6VK5 - chains E and H of the 8 polymer chains in the assembly; structure by X-ray diffraction, 1.86 A resolution.

# Chain E
Name: Methane monooxygenase component A alpha chain
From: Methylosinus trichosporium OB3b
UniProtKB: A0A2D2D5X0 (A0A2D2D5X0_METTR); numbering as in UniProt (aligned over 1-526)
Sequence (526 residues; row label = number of the first residue in the row):
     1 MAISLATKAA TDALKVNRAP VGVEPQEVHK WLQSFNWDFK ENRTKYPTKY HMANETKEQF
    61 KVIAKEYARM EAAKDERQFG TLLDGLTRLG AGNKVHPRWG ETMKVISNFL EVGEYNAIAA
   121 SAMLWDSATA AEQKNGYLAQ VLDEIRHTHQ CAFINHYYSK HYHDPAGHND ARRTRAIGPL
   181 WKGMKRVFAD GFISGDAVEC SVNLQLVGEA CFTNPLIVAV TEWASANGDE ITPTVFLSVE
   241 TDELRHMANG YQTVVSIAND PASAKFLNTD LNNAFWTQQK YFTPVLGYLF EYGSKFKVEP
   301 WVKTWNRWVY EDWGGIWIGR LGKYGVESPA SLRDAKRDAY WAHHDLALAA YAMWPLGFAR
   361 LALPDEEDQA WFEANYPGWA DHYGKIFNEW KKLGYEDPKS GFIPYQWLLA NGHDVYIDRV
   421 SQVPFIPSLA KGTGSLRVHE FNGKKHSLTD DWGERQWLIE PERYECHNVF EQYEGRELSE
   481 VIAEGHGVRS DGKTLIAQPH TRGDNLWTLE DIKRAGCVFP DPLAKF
Disordered / not traced: 1-11
Ion coordination: Fe ion site 1: E114, E144, H147 (together with benzoic acid); Fe ion site 2: E144, E209, E243, H246 (together with benzoic acid)
Residues lining bound ligands: benzoic acid (BEZ): L110, G113, E114, A117, E144, H147, F188, F192, L204, G208, E209, T213, L216, E243, H246
What the authors report for this chain:
  - binding site for benzoic acid: F188

# Chain H
Name: Methane monooxygenase regulatory protein B
From: Methylosinus trichosporium OB3b
UniProtKB: A0A2D2D0T8 (A0A2D2D0T8_METTR); residue numbers follow UniProt; this construct covers 1-138
Sequence (138 residues; row label = number of the first residue in the row):
     1 MSSAHNAYNA GIMQKTGKAF ADEFFAEENQ VVHESNAVVL VLMKSDEIDA IIEDIVLKGG
    61 KAKNPSIVVE DKAGFWWIKA DGAIEIDAAE AGELLGKPFS VYDLLINVSS TVGRAYTLGT
   121 KFTITSELMG LDRALTDI
Disordered / not traced: 1
What the authors report for this chain:
  - specificity-determining residues: N107, S109, S110, T111 (citing earlier work)
  - mutagenesis - V41R (>25,000-fold): decreased catalytic activity on O2
  - mutagenesis - V41R: unchanged binding to Methane monooxygenase component A alpha chain (chain E)
  - mutagenesis - V39F, V39R, V41E, V41F: decreased catalytic activity
  - mutagenesis - V39R: decreased binding to Methane monooxygenase component A alpha chain (chain E)
  - mutagenesis - V41R (>25,000-fold): decreased binding to O2

# Interface between chain E and chain H
Pairs across the interface - 116 pairs, chain E then chain H:
  P25(E) with Y102(H)
  Q26(E) with Y102(H)
  Q59(E) with A115(H); Y116(H); T117(H), hydrogen bond (backbone-backbone); M129(H)
  F60(E) with A115(H); Y116(H), hydrophobic; T117(H)
  K61(E) with Y102(H), hydrogen bond (backbone-side chain)
  E66(E) with Y102(H)
  R69(E) with Y102(H); D103(H), salt bridge
  M70(E) with Y102(H)
  A73(E) with I106(H), hydrophobic
  K74(E) with I106(H)
  R77(E) with S45(H); E47(H), salt bridge; N107(H), hydrogen bond
  N214(E) with S110(H), hydrogen bond; V112(H)
  V218(E) with F75(H)
  T221(E) with F75(H)
  E222(E) with K72(H)
  L237(E) with M43(H), hydrophobic; G74(H); S109(H), hydrogen bond (backbone-side chain)
  S238(E) with M43(H)
  E240(E) with S109(H); S110(H)
  T241(E) with I106(H); V108(H); S109(H)
  L244(E) with V108(H); S109(H); S110(H); T111(H)
  M247(E) with S110(H); T111(H)
  Y251(E) with R114(H); L128(H); M129(H), hydrogen bond (side chain-backbone)
  V255(E) with M129(H); G130(H); L131(H), hydrophobic
  N259(E) with L131(H)
  E299(E) with Y8(H), hydrogen bond
  V302(E) with F20(H), hydrophobic; F24(H), hydrophobic
  K303(E) with M13(H), hydrogen bond (side chain-backbone); K15(H), hydrogen bond (side chain-backbone); T16(H); F20(H)
  N306(E) with I12(H); M13(H); F24(H)
  R307(E) with Y8(H), hydrogen bond (side chain-backbone); M13(H); W77(H); K79(H)
  W308(E) with Y8(H); V41(H), hydrophobic; W77(H); V112(H), hydrophobic
  Y310(E) with N29(H), hydrogen bond (side chain-backbone); V31(H), hydrogen bond (side chain-backbone); V32(H), hydrophobic; H33(H), hydrogen bond
  E311(E) with I12(H)
  D312(E) with V39(H); K79(H), salt bridge; V112(H)
  G314(E) with V32(H)
  G315(E) with H33(H); E34(H); S35(H), hydrogen bond (backbone-backbone)
  I316(E) with S35(H); A37(H); V112(H); G113(H); R114(H), hydrogen bond (backbone-side chain)
  W317(E) with V112(H); G113(H); R114(H)
  G319(E) with V32(H); E34(H)
  R320(E) with E34(H), salt bridge; S35(H); R114(H); S126(H), hydrogen bond; E127(H); L128(H); D132(H), salt bridge
  L321(E) with L128(H); L131(H), hydrophobic
  K323(E) with E34(H), salt bridge
  Y324(E) with L128(H), hydrophobic; L131(H), hydrogen bond (side chain-backbone); D132(H), hydrogen bond
  S328(E) with V31(H); V32(H), hydrogen bond (side chain-backbone)
  L332(E) with Q30(H); V31(H), hydrophobic; V32(H)
  R333(E) with E27(H), salt bridge; Q30(H)
  K336(E) with F24(H), hydrogen bond (side chain-backbone); F25(H); N29(H), hydrogen bond (side chain-backbone); Q30(H)
  R337(E) with F25(H)
  Y340(E) with A21(H); F25(H), hydrophobic
  A374(E) with G17(H)
  P377(E) with G17(H); K18(H)
Other interface residues (no listed pair), chain E (59 interface residues in all): S225, T234, A248, A258, T304, W305, W313, I318, A339
Other interface residues (no listed pair), chain H (60 interface residues in all): A7, Q14, E28, V38, A73, S100, L105, F122, R133

# Overview
59 residues of chain E and 60 residues of chain H are in contact, with 21 hydrogen bonds and 7 salt bridges.
Polar pairs include R69(E)-D103(H), R77(E)-E47(H) and D312(E)-K79(H). The paper reports a binding site for
benzoic acid at F188(E); V39F, V39R and V41E of chain H, among others, reduce catalytic activity; 5
substitutions were tested in all.
Chain E is Methane monooxygenase component A alpha chain and chain H is Methane monooxygenase regulatory
protein B, both from Methylosinus trichosporium OB3b; the structure, Crystal Structure of Methylosinus
trichosporium OB3b Soluble Methane Monooxygenase Hydroxylase and Regulatory Component Complex, was determined
by X-ray diffraction, deposited together with 6VK4, 6VK6, 6VK7 and 6VK8.
